Entry 8A1W (electron microscopy, 2.56 A resolution); this record covers chains B and C of the 6 polymer chains in the assembly.

Chain B:
Name: Na(+)-translocating NADH-quinone reductase subunit B
From: Vibrio cholerae
Notes: EC 7.2.1.1
UniProt: A0A085SSI3 (A0A085SSI3_VIBCL); residue numbers follow UniProt; this construct covers 1-415
Sequence (415 residues; each row starts with the number of its first residue):
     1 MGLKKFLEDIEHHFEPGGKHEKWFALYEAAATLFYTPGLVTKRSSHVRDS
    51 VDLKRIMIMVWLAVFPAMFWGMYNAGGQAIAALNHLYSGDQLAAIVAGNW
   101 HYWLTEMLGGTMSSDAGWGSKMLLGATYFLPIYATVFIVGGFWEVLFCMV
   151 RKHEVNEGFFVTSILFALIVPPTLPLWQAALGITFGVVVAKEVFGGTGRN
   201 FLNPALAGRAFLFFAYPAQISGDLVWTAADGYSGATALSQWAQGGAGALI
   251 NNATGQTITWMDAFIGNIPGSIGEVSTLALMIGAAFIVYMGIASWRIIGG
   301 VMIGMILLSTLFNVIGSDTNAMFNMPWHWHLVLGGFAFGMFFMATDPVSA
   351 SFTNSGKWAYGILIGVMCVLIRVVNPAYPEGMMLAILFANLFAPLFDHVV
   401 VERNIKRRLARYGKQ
Not modelled in the structure: 1-2, 415
Covalently attached groups: flavin mononucleotide (FMN) linked to Thr236
Metal / ion sites: Na+ site 1: Ala263, Val275, Val332; Na+ site 2: Ile371, Arg372, Asn375, Tyr378
Small-molecule neighbours:
  - 1,2-Distearoyl-sn-glycerophosphoethanolamine (3PE), molecule 1: Phe65, Met68, Phe69, Met72, Leu108, Gly109, Gly110, Thr111, Gly117, Trp118, Gly119, Ser120, Met122, Leu123, Ala126, Leu130
  - 1,2-Distearoyl-sn-glycerophosphoethanolamine (3PE), molecule 2: Trp143, Phe147, Val150, Arg151, Lys152, Leu181, Thr184, Phe185, Val188, Val189, Phe211
  - 1,2-Distearoyl-sn-glycerophosphoethanolamine (3PE), molecule 3: Trp260, Met261, Phe264, Met281, Trp327, His328, Trp329, Leu331
  - 1,2-Distearoyl-sn-glycerophosphoethanolamine (3PE), molecule 4: Trp295, Arg296, Ile303, Leu307, Ser355, Trp358, Ala359, Ile362, Leu363, Val366, Phe396
  - FMN (flavin mononucleotide), molecule 1: Ile169, Leu206, Arg209, Phe213, Trp226, Leu238, Ser239, Gly270, Ser271, Glu274, Gly334, Gly335, Phe338, Gly339, Met343, Tyr378, Pro379, Glu380, Gly381, Met382, Met383, Leu384
  - FMN, molecule 2: Phe213, Phe214, Pro217, Ser221, Gly222, Asp223, Ala377, Tyr378, Pro379
  - riboflavin (RBF): Ile56, Met57, Val60, Gly158, Val161, Thr162, Leu165, Lys191, Gly196, Thr197, Gly198, Arg199, Asn200, Asn203, Pro204, Ala205, Ile292, Ala293, Phe342, Met343, Thr345, Asp346, Pro347, Val348
  - ubiquinone-1 (UQ1): Leu26, Ala29, Leu33, Phe137, Ile138, Gly141, Phe142, Glu144, Val145, Val155, Asn156, Glu157, Phe159, Phe160
From the paper describing this entry:
  - binding site for riboflavin: Asp346
  - mutagenesis - F338A, F342A, D346A: decreased catalytic activity
  - mutagenesis - D346A: decreased growth
  - binding site for ubiquinone-1: Leu26, Ala29, Leu33, Gly141, Asn156, Phe159
  - specificity-determining residues: Leu33 (by similarity / conservation)

Chain C:
Name: Na(+)-translocating NADH-quinone reductase subunit C
From: Vibrio cholerae
Notes: EC 7.2.1.1
UniProt: A0A085R7S2 (A0A085R7S2_VIBCL); numbering as in UniProt (aligned over 1-257)
Sequence (257 residues; row label = number of the first residue in the row):
     1 MASNNDSIKKTLFVVIALSLVCSIIVSAAAVGLRDKQKENAALDKQSKIL
    51 QVAGIEAKGSKQIVELFNKSIEPRLVDFNTGDFVEGDAANYDQRKAAKEA
   101 SESIKLTAEQDKAKIQRRANVGVVYLVKDGDKTSKVILPVHGNGLWSMMY
   151 AFVAVETDGNTVSGLTYYEQGETPGLGGEVENPAWRAQWVGKKLFDENHK
   201 PAIKIVKGGAPQGSEHGVDGLSGATLTSNGVQNTFDFWLGDMGFGPFLTK
   251 VRDGGLN
Not modelled in the structure: 1-6, 255-257
Covalently attached groups: flavin mononucleotide (FMN) linked to Thr225
Small-molecule neighbours: FMN (flavin mononucleotide): Leu145, Trp146, Glu172, Thr173, Leu176, Gly177, Lys207, Gly223, Ala224, Leu226, Thr227

Chain B / chain C interface:
Contacting residue pairs - 9 pairs, chain B then chain C:
  Pro217(B) with Leu176(C), hydrophobic
  Ala218(B) with Leu176(C), hydrophobic
  Asp223(B) with Lys207(C), salt bridge
  Leu224(B) with Ser222(C)
  Pro376(B) with Leu226(C)
  Ala377(B) with Leu145(C), hydrophobic; Trp146(C), hydrophobic; Leu226(C), hydrophobic
  Tyr378(B) with Trp146(C)
Interface residues without a listed pair, chain B (8 interface residues in all): Ser221
Interface residues without a listed pair, chain C (7 interface residues in all): Thr173

In short:
The interface between chain B and chain C involves 8 residues on one side and 7 on the other; the contacts
include 1 salt bridge. The salt-bridged pair is Asp223(B)-Lys207(C). The paper reports a binding site for
ubiquinone-1 at Leu26(B), Ala29(B) and Leu33(B) among others; F338A, F342A and D346A of chain B reduce
catalytic activity.
Chain B is Na(+)-translocating NADH-quinone reductase subunit B and chain C is Na(+)-translocating
NADH-quinone reductase subunit C, both from Vibrio cholerae; the structure, Sodium pumping NADH-quinone
oxidoreductase with substrate Q1, was determined by electron microscopy, deposited together with 8A1T, 8A1U,
8A1V, 8A1X, 8A1Y, 8ACW and 8ACY.
